6HW5 - chains A and G of the 28 polymer chains in the assembly; structure by X-ray diffraction, 2.90 A resolution.

[Chain A]
Name: Proteasome subunit alpha type-2
Organism: Saccharomyces cerevisiae (strain ATCC 204508 / S288c)
Notes: EC 3.4.25.1
UniProt: P23639 (PSA2_YEAST); residues 1-250 here = UniProt positions 1-250
Chain sequence (250 residues; row label = number of the first residue in the row):
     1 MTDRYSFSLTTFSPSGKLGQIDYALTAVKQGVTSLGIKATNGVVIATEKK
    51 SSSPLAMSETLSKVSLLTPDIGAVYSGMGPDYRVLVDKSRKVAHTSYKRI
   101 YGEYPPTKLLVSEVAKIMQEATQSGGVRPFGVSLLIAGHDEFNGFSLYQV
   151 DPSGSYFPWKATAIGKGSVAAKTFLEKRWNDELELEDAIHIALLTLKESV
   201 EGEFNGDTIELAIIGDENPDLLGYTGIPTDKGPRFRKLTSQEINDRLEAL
UniProt features mapped onto this chain:
  - cross-link: Lys108 (Glycyl lysine isopeptide (Lys-Gly) (interchain with G-Cter in ubiquitin))

[Chain G]
Name: Proteasome subunit alpha type-1
Organism: Saccharomyces cerevisiae (strain ATCC 204508 / S288c)
Notes: EC 3.4.25.1
UniProt: P21243 (PSA1_YEAST); residues -8 to 243 here correspond to UniProt positions 1-252 (UniProt number = residue number + 9)
Chain sequence (252 residues; numbered -8 to 243; the number before each row is that of its first residue; numbers below 1 keep their minus sign (Met-8 is residue -8)):
    -8 MSGAAAASAAGYDRHITIFSPEGRLYQVEYAFKATNQTNINSLAVRGKDC
    42 TVVISQKKVPDKLLDPTTVSYIFCISRTIGMVVNGPIPDARNAALRAKAE
    92 AAEFRYKYGYDMPCDVLAKRMANLSQIYTQRAYMRPLGVILTFVSVDEEL
   142 GPSIYKTDPAGYYVGYKATATGPKQQEITTNLENHFKKSKIDHINEESWE
   192 KVVEFAITHMIDALGTEFSKNDLEVGVATKDKFFTLSAENIEERLVAIAE
   242 QD
Disordered / not traced: -8 to 1, 243
Metal / ion sites: Mg2+: Thr8, Tyr119, Arg122, Met125

[How chain A and chain G interact]
Residue-residue contacts (68):
  Asp3(A) with Tyr124(G)
  Tyr5(A) with Ile7(G); Ala123(G), hydrophobic; Tyr124(G), hydrophobic
  Leu9(A) with Ile9(G), hydrophobic; Ala123(G), hydrophobic
  Gln20(A) with Ile9(G); Phe10(G), hydrogen bond (side chain-backbone)
  Tyr23(A) with Phe10(G), hydrophobic; Ser11(G); Pro12(G), hydrophobic; Gly14(G)
  Ala24(A) with Phe10(G), hydrophobic
  Thr26(A) with Pro12(G); Glu13(G); Gly14(G)
  Ala27(A) with Gly14(G)
  Ser52(A) with Tyr153(G), hydrogen bond
  Ser53(A) with Thr170(G)
  Pro54(A) with Lys158(G); Glu174(G)
  Leu55(A) with Tyr157(G); Lys158(G), hydrogen bond (backbone-backbone); Ala159(G); Thr170(G); Leu173(G), hydrophobic; Glu174(G); Phe177(G), hydrophobic
  Ala56(A) with Gly156(G); Tyr157(G), hydrophobic
  Met57(A) with Arg37(G); Val155(G); Gly156(G), hydrogen bond (backbone-backbone); Tyr157(G); Lys158(G)
  Thr60(A) with Tyr146(G); Val155(G); Gly156(G), hydrogen bond (side chain-backbone)
  Leu61(A) with Tyr153(G); Val155(G), hydrophobic
  Met78(A) with Phe10(G), hydrophobic; Leu16(G), hydrophobic
  Pro80(A) with Gln117(G); Ala151(G); Gly152(G); Tyr153(G)
  Asp81(A) with Gln117(G)
  Arg83(A) with Ala113(G), hydrogen bond (side chain-backbone); Asn114(G); Gly152(G), hydrogen bond (side chain-backbone); Tyr154(G)
  Val84(A) with Asn114(G); Gln117(G)
  Asp87(A) with Lys110(G), salt bridge; Asn114(G)
  Gly126(A) with Arg122(G); Ala123(G), hydrogen bond (backbone-backbone)
  Val127(A) with Gln121(G); Arg122(G)
  Arg128(A) with Thr8(G); Phe10(G); Leu16(G); Thr120(G), hydrogen bond (side chain-backbone); Gln121(G), hydrogen bond (backbone-backbone)
  Pro129(A) with Phe10(G); Gln121(G)
  Phe130(A) with Gln121(G)
  Gly131(A) with Phe10(G)
Interface residues without a listed pair, chain A (30 interface residues in all): Thr2, Ala121
Interface residues without a listed pair, chain G (34 interface residues in all): Thr160

[Overview]
Chain A and chain G form an interface of 30 and 34 residues respectively; the contacts include 10 hydrogen
bonds and 1 salt bridge. Polar pairs include Asp87(A)-Lys110(G), Gln20(A)-Phe10(G) and Ser52(A)-Tyr153(G).
Thr8(G), Tyr119(G), Arg122(G) and Met125(G) form the Mg2+ site.
Chain A is Proteasome subunit alpha type-2 and chain G is Proteasome subunit alpha type-1, both from
Saccharomyces cerevisiae (strain ATCC 204508 / S288c); the structure, Yeast 20S proteasome in complex with 18,
was determined by X-ray diffraction, deposited together with 6HTB, 6HTC, 6HTD, 6HTP, 6HTR, 6HUB and 30 further
entries.
